8WPL - chains B and C of the 4 polymer chains in the assembly; structure by electron microscopy, 3.04 A resolution.

# Chain B (and C)
Protein: Short transient receptor potential channel 4
From: Homo sapiens
Notes: chain C of this document is another copy of the same molecule, construct and numbering; everything in this record applies to it too
UniProtKB: Q9UBN4 (TRPC4_HUMAN), isoform Q9UBN4-2; residue numbers follow UniProt; this construct covers 1-893
Amino-acid sequence (915 residues; numbered 1 to 915; the number before each row is that of its first residue):
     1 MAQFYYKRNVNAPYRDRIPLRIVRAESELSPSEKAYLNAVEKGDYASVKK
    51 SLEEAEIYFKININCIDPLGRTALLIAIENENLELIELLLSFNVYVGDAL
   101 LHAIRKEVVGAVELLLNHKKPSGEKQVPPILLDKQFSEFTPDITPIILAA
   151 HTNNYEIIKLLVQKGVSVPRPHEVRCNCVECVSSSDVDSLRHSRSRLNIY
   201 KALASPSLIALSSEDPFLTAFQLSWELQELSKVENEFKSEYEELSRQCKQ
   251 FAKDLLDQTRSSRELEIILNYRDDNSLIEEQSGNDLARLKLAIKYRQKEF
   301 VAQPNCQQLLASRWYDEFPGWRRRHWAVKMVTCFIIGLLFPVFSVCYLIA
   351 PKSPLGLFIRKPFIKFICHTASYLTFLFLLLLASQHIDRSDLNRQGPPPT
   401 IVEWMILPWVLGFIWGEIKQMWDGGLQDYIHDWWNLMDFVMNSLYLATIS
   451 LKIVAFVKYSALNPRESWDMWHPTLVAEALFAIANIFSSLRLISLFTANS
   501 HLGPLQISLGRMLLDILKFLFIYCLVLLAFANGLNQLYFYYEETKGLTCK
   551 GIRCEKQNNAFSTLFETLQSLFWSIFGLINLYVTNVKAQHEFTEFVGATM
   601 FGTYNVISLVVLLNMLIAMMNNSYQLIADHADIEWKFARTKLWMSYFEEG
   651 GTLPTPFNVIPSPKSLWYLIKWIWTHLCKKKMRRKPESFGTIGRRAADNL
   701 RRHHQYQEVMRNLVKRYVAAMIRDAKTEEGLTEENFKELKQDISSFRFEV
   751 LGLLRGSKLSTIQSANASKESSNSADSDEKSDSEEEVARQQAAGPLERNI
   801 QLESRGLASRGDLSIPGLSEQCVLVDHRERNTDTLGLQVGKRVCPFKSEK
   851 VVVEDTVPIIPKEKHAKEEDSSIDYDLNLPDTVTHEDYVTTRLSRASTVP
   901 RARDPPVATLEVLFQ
Unresolved in the structure: 1-14, 119-134, 274-284, 386-390, 459-464, 544-546, 660-694, 755-915 (chain C: 1-14, 119-134, 274-284, 386-390, 460-463, 545-546, 661-693, 755-915)
Disulfides: Cys549-Cys554
Differences from the reference sequence: expression tag (894-915)
Ion coordination: Zn2+: His172, Cys176, Cys178, Cys181; Ca2+: Glu417, Asn435
Residues lining bound ligands:
  - 3-sn-phosphatidic acid (LPP; 2-(hexadecanoyloxy)-1-[(phosphonooxy)methyl]ethyl hexadecanoate), molecule 1: Leu509, Leu513, Phe519, Leu520, Tyr523, Cys524, Leu527, Arg553, Phe565, Leu568, Gln569, Phe572, Trp573, Ile575, Ser608, Leu612, Leu613
  - 3-sn-phosphatidic acid (LPP), molecule 2: Val526, Phe595, Ala598, Thr599, Gly602, Thr603, Val606, Ile607, Val610, Val611
UniProt features mapped onto this chain:
  - binding site (Zn(2+)): His172, Cys176, Cys178, Cys181
  - binding site (Ca(2+)): Glu417, Gln420, Asn435, Asp438
  - natural variant: Glu138 (E138K: In a breast cancer sample)

# Chain B / chain C interface
Pairs across the interface - 199 pairs, chain B then chain C:
  Arg15(B) - Arg170(C)
  Asp16(B) - Pro169(C)
  Asp16(B) - Arg170(C)  hydrogen bond (backbone-backbone)
  Arg17(B) - Ser167(C)
  Arg17(B) - Val168(C)
  Arg17(B) - Arg170(C)
  Ile18(B) - Ser167(C)
  Ile18(B) - Val168(C)  hydrogen bond (backbone-backbone)
  Ile18(B) - Arg170(C)
  Ile18(B) - Leu203(C)  hydrophobic
  Leu20(B) - Ile146(C)  hydrophobic
  Leu20(B) - Val162(C)
  Leu20(B) - Val166(C)
  Leu20(B) - Val168(C)  hydrophobic
  Leu20(B) - Leu208(C)  hydrophobic
  Leu20(B) - Ser212(C)
  Arg21(B) - Val162(C)
  Arg21(B) - Leu211(C)
  Arg21(B) - Ser212(C)  hydrogen bond (backbone-side chain)
  Ile22(B) - Val162(C)  hydrophobic
  Ile22(B) - Gln163(C)
  Ile22(B) - Leu211(C)
  Val23(B) - Leu211(C)  hydrogen bond (backbone-backbone)
  Val23(B) - Ser212(C)
  Val23(B) - Ser213(C)
  Val23(B) - Glu214(C)
  Arg24(B) - Ala210(C)  hydrogen bond (side chain-backbone)
  Arg24(B) - Ser213(C)  hydrogen bond (side chain-backbone)
  Arg24(B) - Glu214(C)
  Arg24(B) - Pro216(C)
  Arg24(B) - Gln707(C)
  Arg24(B) - Met710(C)
  Arg24(B) - Arg711(C)
  Glu26(B) - Lys715(C)  salt bridge
  Glu28(B) - Gln163(C)
  Pro68(B) - Lys159(C)
  Leu69(B) - Val718(C)  hydrophobic
  Leu69(B) - Ile722(C)  hydrophobic
  Arg71(B) - Arg723(C)
  Arg71(B) - Lys726(C)
  Arg105(B) - Arg723(C)
  Phe136(B) - Lys715(C)
  Phe136(B) - Arg716(C)
  Ser137(B) - Arg260(C)  hydrogen bond (backbone-side chain)
  Glu138(B) - Arg260(C)  hydrogen bond (backbone-side chain)
  Glu138(B) - Ala719(C)
  Glu138(B) - Arg723(C)  salt bridge
  Thr140(B) - Arg260(C)
  Arg175(B) - Arg323(C)
  Cys176(B) - Arg323(C)  hydrogen bond (backbone-side chain)
  Asn177(B) - Arg323(C)  hydrogen bond
  Asp188(B) - Ser261(C)
  Asp188(B) - Ser262(C)  hydrogen bond (side chain-backbone)
  Asp188(B) - Arg263(C)
  Ser189(B) - Ser262(C)
  Ser189(B) - Gln308(C)  hydrogen bond (backbone-side chain)
  Leu190(B) - Thr259(C)
  Leu190(B) - Arg260(C)
  Leu190(B) - Ser261(C)
  Leu190(B) - Ser262(C)
  Leu190(B) - Leu265(C)  hydrophobic
  Leu190(B) - Asn305(C)
  Arg191(B) - Arg260(C)  hydrogen bond (side chain-backbone)
  Arg191(B) - Ser261(C)
  Ser193(B) - Gln308(C)  hydrogen bond
  Arg194(B) - Arg260(C)  hydrogen bond (side chain-backbone)
  Lys232(B) - Arg322(C)
  Val233(B) - Arg322(C)  hydrogen bond (backbone-side chain)
  Val233(B) - Arg323(C)
  Glu234(B) - Arg322(C)
  Asn235(B) - Arg322(C)
  Asn235(B) - Arg639(C)
  Glu236(B) - Pro304(C)
  Glu236(B) - Gln307(C)
  Glu236(B) - Gln308(C)
  Phe237(B) - Pro304(C)  hydrophobic
  Phe237(B) - Asn305(C)
  Phe237(B) - Gln308(C)
  Lys518(B) - His501(C)
  Lys518(B) - Leu502(C)
  Phe519(B) - Leu509(C)  hydrophobic
  Phe521(B) - Leu502(C)  hydrophobic
  Ile522(B) - Phe496(C)  hydrophobic
  Ile522(B) - Leu502(C)  hydrophobic
  Ile522(B) - Leu505(C)  hydrophobic
  Ile522(B) - Leu509(C)  hydrophobic
  Leu525(B) - Leu492(C)  hydrophobic
  Leu525(B) - Ile493(C)  hydrophobic
  Leu525(B) - Phe496(C)  hydrophobic
  Ala529(B) - Ile486(C)
  Ala529(B) - Ser489(C)
  Ala529(B) - Leu490(C)  hydrophobic
  Phe530(B) - Ile486(C)  hydrophobic
  Phe530(B) - Leu490(C)  hydrophobic
  Asn532(B) - Leu381(C)
  Asn532(B) - Ser384(C)
  Asn532(B) - Asn485(C)
  Gly533(B) - Ala482(C)
  Gly533(B) - Ile486(C)
  Asn535(B) - Ser384(C)
  Gln536(B) - Leu380(C)
  Gln536(B) - Ala383(C)
  Gln536(B) - Ser384(C)  hydrogen bond (side chain-backbone)
  Gln536(B) - Phe481(C)
  Gln536(B) - Asn485(C)
  Leu537(B) - Ala479(C)  hydrophobic
  Leu537(B) - Ala482(C)  hydrophobic
  Phe539(B) - Ala383(C)
  Phe539(B) - Ser384(C)
  Tyr540(B) - Asp391(C)
  Tyr540(B) - Arg465(C)
  Tyr540(B) - Glu478(C)  hydrogen bond
  Tyr541(B) - Arg465(C)  hydrogen bond
  Tyr541(B) - Leu475(C)
  Lys556(B) - Glu555(C)
  Leu564(B) - Leu381(C)  hydrophobic
  Leu564(B) - Gln385(C)
  Ile579(B) - Leu578(C)
  Leu581(B) - Ile552(C)
  Leu581(B) - Arg553(C)
  Leu581(B) - Trp573(C)  hydrophobic
  Leu581(B) - Leu578(C)  hydrophobic
  Tyr582(B) - Arg553(C)
  Tyr582(B) - Cys554(C)  hydrophobic
  Tyr582(B) - Glu555(C)
  Thr584(B) - Arg553(C)
  Asn585(B) - Arg553(C)  hydrogen bond (side chain-backbone)
  Ala588(B) - Glu466(C)
  His590(B) - Arg465(C)  hydrogen bond (side chain-backbone)
  His590(B) - Trp468(C)
  His590(B) - Leu475(C)
  Glu591(B) - Met470(C)
  Phe592(B) - Met470(C)
  Phe592(B) - Trp471(C)  hydrophobic
  Phe592(B) - Val476(C)  hydrophobic
  Phe592(B) - Ala479(C)  hydrophobic
  Phe595(B) - Phe565(C)  hydrophobic
  Phe595(B) - Gln569(C)
  Val596(B) - Ala479(C)  hydrophobic
  Ala598(B) - Arg553(C)
  Ala598(B) - Trp573(C)
  Met600(B) - Ala482(C)  hydrophobic
  Met600(B) - Ile483(C)  hydrophobic
  Met600(B) - Ile486(C)  hydrophobic
  Phe601(B) - Trp573(C)  hydrophobic
  Gly602(B) - Phe572(C)
  Gly602(B) - Trp573(C)
  Asn605(B) - Trp573(C)
  Asn605(B) - Phe576(C)
  Val606(B) - Phe572(C)  hydrophobic
  Leu609(B) - Phe576(C)  hydrophobic
  Val610(B) - Leu613(C)  hydrophobic
  Val610(B) - Leu616(C)  hydrophobic
  Asn614(B) - Leu613(C)
  Asn614(B) - Leu616(C)
  Asn614(B) - Ile617(C)
  Asn614(B) - Met620(C)
  Met615(B) - Leu509(C)
  Met615(B) - Met512(C)  hydrophobic
  Met615(B) - Leu513(C)  hydrophobic
  Met615(B) - Met620(C)  hydrophobic
  Ile617(B) - Ile617(C)  hydrophobic
  Ala618(B) - Met620(C)
  Ala618(B) - Asn621(C)
  Met619(B) - Leu505(C)  hydrophobic
  Met619(B) - Tyr624(C)
  Asn621(B) - Asn621(C)  hydrogen bond
  Asn622(B) - Tyr624(C)
  Asn622(B) - Gln625(C)  hydrogen bond
  Asn622(B) - Ala628(C)
  Gln625(B) - Gln625(C)  hydrogen bond
  Leu731(B) - Gly730(C)
  Leu731(B) - Leu731(C)  hydrophobic
  Thr732(B) - Thr727(C)
  Thr732(B) - Leu731(C)
  Glu733(B) - Ala725(C)
  Glu733(B) - Lys726(C)  hydrogen bond (backbone-backbone)
  Glu733(B) - Thr727(C)
  Glu733(B) - Glu729(C)
  Glu733(B) - Gly730(C)
  Glu734(B) - Lys726(C)  salt bridge
  Glu734(B) - Thr727(C)  hydrogen bond
  Phe736(B) - Leu731(C)  hydrophobic
  Phe736(B) - Asn735(C)
  Phe736(B) - Glu738(C)
  Phe736(B) - Leu739(C)  hydrophobic
  Leu739(B) - Leu739(C)  hydrophobic
  Lys740(B) - Glu738(C)  salt bridge
  Lys740(B) - Asp742(C)
  Ile743(B) - Leu739(C)  hydrophobic
  Ile743(B) - Asp742(C)
  Ile743(B) - Ile743(C)  hydrophobic
  Phe746(B) - Phe746(C)  hydrophobic
  Arg747(B) - Ser745(C)  hydrogen bond (side chain-backbone)
  Arg747(B) - Phe746(C)
  Arg747(B) - Glu749(C)  salt bridge
  Val750(B) - Phe746(C)  hydrophobic
  Leu751(B) - Glu749(C)
  Leu751(B) - Leu753(C)  hydrophobic
Other interface residues (no listed pair), chain B (103 interface residues in all): Pro19, His102, Phe139, Pro141, Val174, Val526, Leu528, Gly577, Thr593, Glu594, Val611, Asn735, Leu754
Other interface residues (no listed pair), chain C (113 interface residues in all): Tyr155, Glu156, Ile209, Gln557, Ile579, Lys636, Val714, Ala720, Val750, Leu754

# In short
103 residues of chain B and 113 residues of chain C are in contact; the contacts include 27 hydrogen bonds and
5 salt bridges. Polar contacts include Glu26(B)-Lys715(C), Glu138(B)-Arg723(C) and Glu734(B)-Lys726(C). Bound
to chain B: 3-sn-phosphatidic acid.
Chain B and chain C are both Short transient receptor potential channel 4 (Homo sapiens); the structure,
Cryo-EM structure of the human TRPC1/C4 heteromer, was determined by electron microscopy, deposited together
with 8WPM and 8WPN.
